PDB entry 1YZI | X-ray diffraction, 2.07 A resolution | chains A and B

# Chain A
Name: Hemoglobin alpha chain
Organism: Homo sapiens
Reference sequence: P69905 (HBA_HUMAN); residues 1-141 here = UniProt positions 1-141
Sequence (141 residues; numbered 1 to 141; the number before each row is that of its first residue):
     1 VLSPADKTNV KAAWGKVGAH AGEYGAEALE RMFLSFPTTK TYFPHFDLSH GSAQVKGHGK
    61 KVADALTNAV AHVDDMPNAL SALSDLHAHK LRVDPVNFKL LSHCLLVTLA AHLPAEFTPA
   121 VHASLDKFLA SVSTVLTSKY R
Ion coordination: heme Fe: H87 (together with carbon monoxide)
Residues lining bound ligands:
  - carbon monoxide (CMO): L29, F43, H58, V62, H87
  - carbon monoxide / heme: L29, M32, T39, Y42, F43, F46, H58, K61, V62, A65, L66, L83, L86, H87, L91, V93, N97, F98, L101, L105, V132, L136
  - heme (HEM): M32, T39, Y42, F43, F46, H58, K61, V62, A65, L66, L83, L86, H87, L91, V93, N97, F98, L101, L105, V132, L136
  - toluene (MBN), molecule 1: N9, A12, A13, K16, L113, E116, V121
  - toluene (MBN), molecule 2: V10, A13, W14, V17, A21, A63, L66, T67, V70, L125, F128
  - toluene (MBN), molecule 3: A21, Y24, G25, L66, L105, L109, L125, L129
UniProt features mapped onto this chain:
  - site: K61 (Not glycated)

# Chain B
Name: Hemoglobin beta chain
Organism: Homo sapiens
Reference sequence: P68871 (HBB_HUMAN); numbering as in UniProt (aligned over 1-146)
Sequence (146 residues; row label = number of the first residue in the row):
     1 VHLTPEEKSA VTALWGKVNV DEVGGEALGR LLVVYPWTQR FFESFGDLST PDAVMGNPKV
    61 KAHGKKVLGA FSDGLAHLDN LKGTFATLSE LHCDKLHVDP ENFRLLGNVL VCVLAHHFGK
   121 EFTPPVQAAY QKVVAGVANA LAHKYH
Ion coordination: heme Fe: H92 (together with carbon monoxide)
Residues lining bound ligands:
  - carbon monoxide (CMO): L28, F42, H63, V67, H92
  - heme (HEM): L31, T38, F41, F42, H63, K66, V67, A70, F71, L88, L91, H92, L96, V98, N102, F103, L106, G107, V137, L141

# Interface between chain A and chain B
Pairs across the interface (39):
  R31(A) - F122(B)  hydrogen bond (side chain-backbone)
  R31(A) - T123(B)
  R31(A) - P124(B)
  R31(A) - Q127(B)  hydrogen bond
  L34(A) - P124(B)  hydrophobic
  L34(A) - P125(B)
  L34(A) - A128(B)
  S35(A) - Q127(B)
  S35(A) - A128(B)  hydrogen bond (side chain-backbone)
  S35(A) - Q131(B)
  F36(A) - Q131(B)
  V96(A) - R104(B)
  K99(A) - E101(B)  salt bridge
  H103(A) - N108(B)
  H103(A) - V111(B)
  H103(A) - Q127(B)
  H103(A) - Q131(B)  hydrogen bond
  C104(A) - Q127(B)
  V107(A) - V111(B)  hydrophobic
  V107(A) - C112(B)  hydrophobic
  V107(A) - A115(B)
  V107(A) - Q127(B)
  A110(A) - C112(B)
  A110(A) - A115(B)
  A110(A) - H116(B)
  A111(A) - A115(B)
  A111(A) - G119(B)
  A111(A) - K120(B)
  P114(A) - H116(B)  hydrogen bond (backbone-side chain)
  F117(A) - R30(B)  hydrogen bond (backbone-side chain)
  F117(A) - H116(B)
  T118(A) - R30(B)
  P119(A) - R30(B)
  P119(A) - V33(B)
  P119(A) - M55(B)  hydrophobic
  H122(A) - R30(B)  hydrogen bond
  H122(A) - V34(B)
  D126(A) - V34(B)
  D126(A) - Y35(B)  hydrogen bond
Interface residues without a listed pair, chain A (23 interface residues in all): E30, L100, L106, A115, A120, A123
Interface residues without a listed pair, chain B (22 interface residues in all): P51

# Summary
The interface between chain A and chain B involves 23 residues on one side and 22 on the other; the contacts
include 8 hydrogen bonds and 1 salt bridge. Polar contacts include K99(A)-E101(B), R31(A)-F122(B) and
R31(A)-Q127(B).
Chain A is Hemoglobin alpha chain and chain B is Hemoglobin beta chain, both from Homo sapiens; the structure,
A novel quaternary structure of human carbonmonoxy hemoglobin, was determined by X-ray diffraction together
with 1MKO from the same study.
